PDB entry 8UVY | X-ray diffraction, 2.11 A resolution | chains A and B

# Chain A
Name: RAC-alpha serine/threonine-protein kinase
From: Homo sapiens
Reference sequence: P31749 (AKT1_HUMAN); aligned to UniProt positions 2-446 over residues 2-446
Sequence (438 residues; row label = number of the first residue in the row; note: 7 numbers in that range are skipped by the numbering (no residue carries them; nothing is unmodelled there)):
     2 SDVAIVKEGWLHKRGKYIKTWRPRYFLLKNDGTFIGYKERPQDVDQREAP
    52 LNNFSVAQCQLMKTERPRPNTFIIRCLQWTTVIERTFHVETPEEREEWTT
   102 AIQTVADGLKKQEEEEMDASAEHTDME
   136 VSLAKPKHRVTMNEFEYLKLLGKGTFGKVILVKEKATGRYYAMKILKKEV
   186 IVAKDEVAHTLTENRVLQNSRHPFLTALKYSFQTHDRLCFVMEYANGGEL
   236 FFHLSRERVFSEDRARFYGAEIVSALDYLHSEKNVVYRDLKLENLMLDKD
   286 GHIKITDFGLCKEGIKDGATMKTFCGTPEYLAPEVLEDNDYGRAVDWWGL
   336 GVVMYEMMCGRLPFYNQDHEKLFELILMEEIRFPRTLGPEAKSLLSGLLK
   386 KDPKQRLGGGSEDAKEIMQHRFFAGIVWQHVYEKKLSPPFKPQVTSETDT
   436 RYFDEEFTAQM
Disordered / not traced: 2, 45-48, 136-144, 188-201, 301-307, 440-446
Sequence notes: engineered mutation Lys17 (Glu in P31749); conflict Ala120 (Arg121 in P31749), Ala122 (Gly123 in P31749), Glu123 (Ser124 in P31749), His124 (Pro125 in P31749), Thr125 (Ser126 in P31749)
Curated features (UniProtKB/Swiss-Prot):
  - active site: Asp274 (Proton acceptor)
  - binding site (1D-myo-inositol 1,3,4,5-tetrakisphosphate): Lys14 to Gly16, Tyr18, Ile19, Arg23 to Arg25, Asn53, Arg86
  - binding site (ATP): Leu156 to Val164, Lys179
  - modified residue: Lys14 (N6-acetyllysine), Lys20 (N6-acetyllysine), Tyr176 (Phosphotyrosine), Thr308 (Phosphothreonine)
  - glycosylation (O-linked (GlcNAc) threonine): Thr305, Thr312
  - cross-link: Lys284 (Glycyl lysine isopeptide (Lys-Gly) (interchain with G-Cter in ubiquitin))
Glycans and other covalent adducts: compound XOO linked to Lys17
Ion coordination: Zn2+: Lys17, Cys296, Cys310 (together with XOO)
Ligand contacts: XOO: Asn53, Asn54, Gln79, Trp80, Thr82, Ile84, Leu210, Thr211, Leu264, Val270, Val271, Tyr272, Arg273, Asp274, Ile290, Thr291, Asp292, Cys296, Lys297, Glu298, Cys310

# Chain B
Name: NB41
From: Lama glama
Sequence (126 residues; each row starts with the number of its first residue):
     1 QVQLQESGGGLVQAGGSLRLSCAASGIDVRIKTMAWYRQAPGKQRELLAS
    51 VLVSGSTNYADPVKGRFTISRDNAKNTVYLQMNKLIPDDTAVYYCNTYGR
   101 LRRDVWGPGTQVTVSSHHHHHHEPEA
Disordered / not traced: 117-126
Disulfides: Cys22-Cys95

# Chain A / chain B interface
Contacting residue pairs - 25 pairs, chain A then chain B:
  Glu115(A) - Arg103(B)  salt bridge
  Asp119(A) - Ile31(B)
  Asp119(A) - Lys32(B)  salt bridge
  Asp119(A) - Thr33(B)  hydrogen bond (backbone-backbone)
  Asp119(A) - Tyr98(B)
  Asp119(A) - Gly99(B)  hydrogen bond (side chain-backbone)
  Ala120(A) - Ile31(B)  hydrogen bond (backbone-backbone)
  Ala120(A) - Val53(B)
  Ala122(A) - Thr33(B)  hydrogen bond (backbone-side chain)
  Ala122(A) - Leu52(B)
  Ala122(A) - Tyr98(B)  hydrophobic
  His124(A) - Leu47(B)
  His124(A) - Ser50(B)  hydrogen bond
  His124(A) - Asn58(B)
  Thr125(A) - Tyr98(B)
  Thr125(A) - Arg102(B)
  Asp126(A) - Thr33(B)
  Asp126(A) - Tyr37(B)  hydrogen bond (backbone-side chain)
  Asp126(A) - Leu47(B)
  Asp126(A) - Tyr98(B)
  Asp126(A) - Leu101(B)
  Met127(A) - Leu47(B)
  Met127(A) - Leu101(B)
  Met127(A) - Arg102(B)  hydrogen bond (backbone-side chain)
  Glu128(A) - Arg45(B)
Also at the interface, not in a pair above, chain A (13 interface residues in all): Glu116, Met118, Ser121, Glu123
Also at the interface, not in a pair above, chain B (19 interface residues in all): Ala35, Ala49, Tyr59, Thr97

# Summary
Chain A and chain B form an interface of 13 and 19 residues respectively, with 7 hydrogen bonds and 2 salt
bridges. Polar contacts include Glu115(A)-Arg103(B), Asp119(A)-Lys32(B) and Asp119(A)-Gly99(B). Chain A binds
XOO.
Here chain A is RAC-alpha serine/threonine-protein kinase (Homo sapiens) and chain B is NB41 (Lama glama).
Entry 8UVY (Structure of AKT1(E17K) with compound 3) was determined by X-ray diffraction together with 8UW2,
8UW7, 8UW9 and 9C1W from the same study.
